Entry 2X9P (X-ray diffraction, 2.10 A resolution); this record covers chain A.

Chain A:
Protein: Pimd protein
From: Streptomyces natalensis
Reference sequence: Q9EW92 (Q9EW92_9ACTO); numbering as in UniProt (aligned over 5-397)
Sequence (404 residues; row label = number of the first residue in the row; numbers below 1 keep their minus sign (Met-6 is residue -6)):
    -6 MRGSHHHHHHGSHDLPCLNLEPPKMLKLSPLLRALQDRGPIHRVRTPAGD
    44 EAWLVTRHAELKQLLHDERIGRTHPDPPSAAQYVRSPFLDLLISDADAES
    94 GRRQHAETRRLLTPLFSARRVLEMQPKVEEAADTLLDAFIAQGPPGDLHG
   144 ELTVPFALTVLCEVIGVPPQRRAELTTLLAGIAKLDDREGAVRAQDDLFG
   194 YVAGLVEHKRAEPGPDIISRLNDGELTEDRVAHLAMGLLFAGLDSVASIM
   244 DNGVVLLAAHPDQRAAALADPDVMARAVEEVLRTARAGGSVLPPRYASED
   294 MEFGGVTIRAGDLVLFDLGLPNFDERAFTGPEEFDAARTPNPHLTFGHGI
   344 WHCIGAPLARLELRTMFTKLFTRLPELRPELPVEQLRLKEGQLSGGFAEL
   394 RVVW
Unresolved in the structure: -6 to 4, 382-389
Disulfides: Cys10 forms a disulfide with the same residue of a neighbouring copy of this chain
Differences from the reference sequence: expression tag (-6 to 4)
Metal / ion sites: heme Fe near Cys346 (its only coordinating residue here)
Ligand contacts: heme (HEM): Arg65, His98, Arg102, Leu105, Phe109, Leu154, Leu231, Ala234, Gly235, Ser238, Val239, Ile242, Leu275, Leu285, Pro286, Arg288, Leu311, Thr338, Phe339, Gly340, Ile343, Trp344, His345, Cys346, Ile347, Gly348, Leu351, Ala352, Glu355
From the paper describing this entry:
  - interface residues: Cys10
  - contacts within the chain: Ala234-Ser238 (hydrogen bond)

Summary:
Bound to chain A: heme. From the paper: the interface residue Cys10; contacts within the chain involving
Ser238 and Ala234.
Chain A is Pimd protein (Streptomyces natalensis); the structure, X-ray structure of the substrate-free
cytochrome P450 PimD - a polyene macrolide antibiotic pimaricin epoxidase, was determined by X-ray
diffraction, deposited together with 2XBK.
